Entry 4Z2D (X-ray diffraction, 3.38 A resolution); this record covers chains D and F of the 8 polymer chains in the assembly.

Chain D:
Protein: DNA gyrase subunit B
Source organism: Streptococcus pneumoniae
Notes: EC 5.99.1.3
UniProtKB: Q59957 (Q59957_STREE); residue numbers follow UniProt; this construct covers 404-648
Amino-acid sequence (269 residues; each row starts with the number of its first residue):
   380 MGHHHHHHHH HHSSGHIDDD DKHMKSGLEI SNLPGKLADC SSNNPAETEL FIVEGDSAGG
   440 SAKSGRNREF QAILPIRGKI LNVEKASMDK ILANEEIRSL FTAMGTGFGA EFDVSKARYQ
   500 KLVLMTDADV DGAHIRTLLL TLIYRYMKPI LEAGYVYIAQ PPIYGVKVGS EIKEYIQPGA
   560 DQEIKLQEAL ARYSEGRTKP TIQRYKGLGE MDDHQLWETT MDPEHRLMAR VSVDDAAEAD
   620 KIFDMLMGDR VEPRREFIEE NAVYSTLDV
Not modelled in the structure: 380-402, 410-412, 542-586, 645-648
Construct notes: initiating methionine (380); expression tag (381-403)
Small-molecule neighbours: Levofloxacin (LFX; (3S)-9-fluoro-3-methyl-10-(4-methylpiperazin-1-yl)-7-oxo-2,3-dihydro-7H-[1,4]oxazino[2,3,4-ij]quinoline-6-carboxylic acid): Arg456, Gly457, Glu475

Chain F:
Molecule: Symmetrized E-site DNA
Sequence (19 nucleotides; each row starts with the number of its first residue):
     1 GATCATACAA CGTAATACG
Not modelled in the structure: 12-19

Interface between chain D and chain F:
Residue-residue contacts (13):
  Lys458(D) - DT6(F)  sugar contact
  Lys458(D) - DA7(F)  sugar contact
  Ile459(D) - DA7(F)  sugar contact
  Leu460(D) - DT6(F)  phosphate contact
  Asn461(D) - DA7(F)  hydrogen bond to the phosphate
  Asn461(D) - DC8(F)  hydrogen bond to the phosphate
  Asn473(D) - DT6(F)  phosphate contact
  His513(D) - DA7(F)  hydrogen bond to the phosphate
  His513(D) - DC8(F)  salt bridge to the phosphate
  Met626(D) - DC8(F)  phosphate contact
  Val630(D) - DA9(F)  phosphate contact
  Val630(D) - DA10(F)  phosphate contact
  Arg633(D) - DA9(F)  salt bridge to the phosphate
Other interface residues (no listed pair), chain D (11 interface residues in all): Lys469, Leu517
Other interface residues (no listed pair), chain F (6 interface residues in all): DA5

Summary:
11 residues of chain D face 6 of chain F across their interface, with 3 hydrogen bonds and 2 salt bridges.
Polar pairs include Asn461(D)-DA7(F), Asn461(D)-DC8(F) and His513(D)-DA7(F). Ligands of chain D: Levofloxacin.
Here chain D is DNA gyrase subunit B (Streptococcus pneumoniae) and chain F is Symmetrized E-site DNA. Entry
4Z2D (Quinolone(Levofloxacin)-DNA cleavage complex of gyrase from S. pneumoniae) was determined by X-ray
diffraction.
